7PIC - chains c and 3 of the 53 polymer chains in the assembly; structure by electron microscopy, 9.10 A resolution (very low resolution: no residue pairs are listed; an interface is given only as per-side residue counts).

# Chain c
Molecule: 50S ribosomal protein L4
Source organism: Mycoplasma pneumoniae M129
UniProt: P75579 (RL4_MYCPN); numbering as in UniProt (aligned over 1-212)
Chain sequence (212 residues; each row starts with the number of its first residue):
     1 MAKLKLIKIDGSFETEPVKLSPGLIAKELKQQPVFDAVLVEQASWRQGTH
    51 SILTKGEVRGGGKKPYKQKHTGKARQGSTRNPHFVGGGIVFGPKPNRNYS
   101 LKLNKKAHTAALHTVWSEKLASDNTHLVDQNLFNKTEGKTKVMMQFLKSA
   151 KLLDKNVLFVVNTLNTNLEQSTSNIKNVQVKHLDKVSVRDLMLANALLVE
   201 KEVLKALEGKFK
Not modelled in the structure: 1, 212

# Chain 3
Molecule: 23S ribosomal RNA
Source organism: Mycoplasma pneumoniae M129
Sequence (2907 nucleotides; numbered 1 to 2907; the number before each row is that of its first residue):
     1 UACAAUAAGUUACUAAGGGCUUAUGGUGGAUGCCUUGGCACUAAUAGGCG
    51 AUGAAGGACGUGUUAACCUGCGAUAAGCUUCGGGUAGGUGGUAAGAACCU
   101 CAGAUCCGGAGAUUUCCGAAUGGAGCAAUCCGGUAGUUGGAAACAGCUAU
   151 CAUUAAUUGAUGAAUAAAUAGUCAAUUAAAGCAAUACGUGGUGAAGUGAA
   201 ACAUCUCAGUAGCCACAGGAAAAGAAAACGAAUGUGAUUCCGUGUGUAGU
   251 GGCGAGCGAAAGCGGAACAGGCCAAACUUAUCAUUAGAUAGGGGUUGUAG
   301 GGCUUGCAAUGUGGACUUGAAAACGAUAGAAGAAGCUGUUGGAAAGCAGC
   351 GCGCAAAAGGGUGAUAGCCCCGUAUUUGAAAUUGUUUUCAUACCUAGCGA
   401 GAUCCCUGAGUAGCUCGGAAAACGUUAUUUUGAGUGAAUCUGCCCAGACC
   451 AUUGGGUAAGCCUAAAUACUAAUUAGUGACCGAUAGCGAAACAGUACCGU
   501 GAGGGAAAGGUGAAAAGAACCCAGAGAUGGGAGUGAAAUAGAUUCUGAAA
   551 CCAUAUGCCUACAACGUGUCAGAGCACAUUAAUGUGUGAUGGCGUGCGUU
   601 UUGAAGUAUGAGCCGGCGAGUUAUGAUAGCAAGCGUUAGUUAACCAGGAG
   651 AUGGGGAGCUGUAGCGAAAGCGAGUUUUAAAAGAGCGUUUGUUUGUUAUU
   701 AUAGACCCGAAACGGGUUGAGCUAGUCAUGAGCAGGUUGAAGGUUGAGUA
   751 ACAUCAACUGGAGGACCGAACCGACUCUCGUUGAAACGAUAGCGGAUGAC
   801 UUGUGAUUAGGGGUGAAAUUCCAAUCGAAAUCCGUGAUAGCUGGUUCUCG
   851 UCGAAAUAGCUUUAAGGCUAGCGUGAGAUCACAAAUAAGUGGAGGUAAAG
   901 CUACUGAAUGUAUGAUGGCGCCACCUAGGCGUACUGAAUACAAUUAAACU
   951 CUGAAUGCCAUUUAUUUUAUUCUCGCAGUCAGACAGUGGGGGAUAAGCUU
  1001 CAUUGUCAAGAGGGGAAGAGCCCAGAUCAUUAAAUAAGGUCCCCAAAAUA
  1051 UACUAAGUGGAAAAGGAUGUGAAAGUGCUAAAACAGCAAGGAUGUUGGCU
  1101 UAGAAGCAGCCAUCGUUUAAAGAGUGCGUAACAGCUCACUUGUCGAGUGU
  1151 UUUUGCGCCGAAGAUGUAACGGGGCUAAGUAUAUUACCGAAUUUAUGGAU
  1201 AAGAUUUAUAUCUUGUGGUAGACGAGCGUUGUAUUGGAGUUGAAGUCAAA
  1251 GCGUGAGCAUUGGUGGAUCCAAUACAAGUGAGAAUGCCGGCAUGAGUAAC
  1301 GCUUGGGAGUGAGAAUCUCCCAAACCGAUUGACUAAGGUUUCCUGGACCA
  1351 GGGUCGUCCUUCCAGGGUUAGUCUGGACCUAAGCUGAGGCUGAAAAGCGU
  1401 AGGCGAUGGACAACAGGUUAAUAUUCCUGUACUUACAGUUAGACUGAUGG
  1451 AGUGACAAAGAAGGUUUUCCACCCCCAUAAUUGGAUUUGGGGAUAAAUCA
  1501 UAAGGUGGUACAAUAGGCAAAUCCGUUGUGCAUAACAUUGAGUGAUGAUG
  1551 UCGAGUGAAUGAGUGAUCAAGUAGCGAAGGUGGUAUUAAUCAUGCUUUCA
  1601 AGAAAAGCUUCUAGGGUUAAUCUAGCUGUAACCAGUACCGAGAACGAACA
  1651 CACGUAGUCAAGGAGAGGAUCCUAAGGUUAGCGAGUGAACUAUAGCCAAG
  1701 GAACUCUGCAAAUUAACCCCGUAAGUUAGCGAGAAGGGGUGCUUAUGUAA
  1751 AAGUAAGCCGCAGUGAAGAACGAGGGGGGACUGUUUAACUAAAACACAAC
  1801 UCUAUGCCAAACCGUAAGGUGAUGUAUAUGGGGUGACACCUGCCCAGUGC
  1851 UGGAAGGUUAAAGAAGGAGGUUAGCGCAAGCGAAGCUUUUAACUGAAGCC
  1901 CCAGUGAACGGCGGCCGUAACUAUAACGGUCCUAAGGUAGCGAAAUUCCU
  1951 AGUCGGGUAAAUUCCGUCCCGCUUGAAUGGUGUAACCAUCUCUUGACUGU
  2001 CUCGGCUAUAGACUCGGUGAAAUCCAGGUACGGGUGAAGACACCCGUUAG
  2051 GCGCAACGGGACGGAAAGACCCCGUGAAGCUUUACUGUAGCUUAAUAUUG
  2101 AUCAGGACAUUAUCAUGUAGAGAAUAGGUAGGAGCAAUCGAUGCAAGUUC
  2151 GCUAGGACUUGUUGAUGCGAAAGGUGGAAUACUACCCUUGGUUGUGUGCU
  2201 GUUCUAAUUGGUAACUGUUAUCCAGUUUCAAGACAGUGUUAGGUGGGCAG
  2251 UUUGACUGGGGCGGUCGCCUCCUAAAAGGUAACGGAGGCGUACAAAGGUA
  2301 CCUUCAGUACGGUUGGAAAUCGUAUGUAGAGUGUAAUGGUGUAAGGGUGC
  2351 UUGACUGUGAGACAUACAGGUCGAACAGGUGAGAAAUCAGGUCAUAGUGA
  2401 UCCGGUGGUCCAGUAUGGAAUGGCCAUCGCUCAACGGAUAAAAGCUACUC
  2451 CGGGGAUAACAGGCUGAUACUGCCCAAGAGUUCAUAUCGACGGCAGUGUU
  2501 UGGCACCUCGAUGUCGACUCAUCUCAUCCUCGAGCUGAAGCAGGUUCGAA
  2551 GGGUUCGGCUGUUCGCCGAUUAAAGAGAUACGUGAGUUGGGUUCAAACCG
  2601 UCGUGAGACAGGUUGGUCCCUAUCUAUUGUGCCCGUAGGAAGAUUGAAGA
  2651 GUGUUGCUUCUAGUACGAGAGGACCGAAGCGAGGACACCUCUUAUGCUCC
  2701 AGUUGUAGCGCCAGCUGCACCGCUGGGUAGUAACGUGUCUAUUAGAUAAA
  2751 CGCUGAAAGCAUCUAAGUGUGAAACUAUCUCAAAGAUUAAUCUUCCCAUU
  2801 UCGCAAGAAAGUAAGAGCCGUCAAAGACGAUGACGUUGAUAGGUUACAGG
  2851 UGUAAGCAUAGUGAUAUGUUGAGCUGAGUAAUACUAAUUGCUCGAGGACU
  2901 UAUUGGA
Not modelled in the structure: 1-7, 923-927, 1560-1569, 2901-2907

# Chain c / chain 3 interface
At this resolution (9 A) residue pairs are not listed: 85 residues of chain c and 76 of chain 3 lie at the interface.

# In short
85 residues of chain c face 76 of chain 3 across their interface.
Chain c is 50S ribosomal protein L4 and chain 3 is 23S ribosomal RNA, both from Mycoplasma pneumoniae M129;
the structure, 70S ribosome with P/E-site tRNA in spectinomycin-treated Mycoplasma pneumoniae cells, was
determined by electron microscopy together with 7OOC, 7OOD, 7P6Z, 7PAH, 7PAI, 7PAJ and 23 further entries from
the same study.
